6LG0 - chains E and F of the 6 polymer chains in the assembly; structure by X-ray diffraction, 3.00 A resolution.

== Chain E (and F) ==
Molecule: SbCGTa
Organism: Scutellaria baicalensis
Notes: chain F of this document is another copy of the same molecule, construct and numbering; everything in this record applies to it too
Amino-acid sequence (460 residues; row label = number of the first residue in the row; numbering starts at 0):
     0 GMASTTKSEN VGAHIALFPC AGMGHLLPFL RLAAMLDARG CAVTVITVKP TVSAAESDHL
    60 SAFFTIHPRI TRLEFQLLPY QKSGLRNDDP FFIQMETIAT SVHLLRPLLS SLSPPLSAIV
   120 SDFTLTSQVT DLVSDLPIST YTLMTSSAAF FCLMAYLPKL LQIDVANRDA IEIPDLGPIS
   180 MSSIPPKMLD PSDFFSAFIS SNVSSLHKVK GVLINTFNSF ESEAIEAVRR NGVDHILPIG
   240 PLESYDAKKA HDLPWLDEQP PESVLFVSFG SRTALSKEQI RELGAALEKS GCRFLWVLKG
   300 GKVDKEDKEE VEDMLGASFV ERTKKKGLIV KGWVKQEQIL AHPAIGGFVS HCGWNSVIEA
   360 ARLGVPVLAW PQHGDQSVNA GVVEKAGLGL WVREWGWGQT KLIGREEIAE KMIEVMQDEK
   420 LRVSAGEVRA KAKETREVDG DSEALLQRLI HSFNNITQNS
Disordered / not traced: 0-11, 455-459 (chain F: 0-8, 246-247, 455-459)
Small-molecule neighbours: UDP (uridine-5'-diphosphate): M22, G23, L26, R30, S267, G269, S270, R271, T272, V296, G331, W332, V333, Q335, E336, H350, G352, W353, N354, S355, E358
Reported in the primary citation:
  - catalytic residues: H24
  - mutagenesis - H24A: decreased catalytic activity

== Interface between chain E and chain F ==
Contacting residue pairs (17):
  S60(E) with H102(F)
  P67(E) with K81(F)
  R68(E) with K81(F), hydrogen bond (backbone-side chain)
  T70(E) with K81(F); G83(F)
  R71(E) with K81(F), hydrogen bond (backbone-backbone); S82(F), hydrogen bond (backbone-side chain); G83(F)
  Q75(E) with S126(F); S200(F); S204(F)
  P106(E) with P190(F)
  L107(E) with P190(F), hydrophobic
  S110(E) with D189(F), hydrogen bond; P190(F); S191(F), hydrogen bond (side chain-backbone)
  S112(E) with R85(F)
Interface residues without a listed pair, chain E (14 interface residues in all): T64, I69, L72, L111
Interface residues without a listed pair, chain F (15 interface residues in all): Q80, L160, Q161, S203

== Summary ==
Chain E and chain F form an interface of 14 and 15 residues respectively; the contacts include 5 hydrogen
bonds. Polar contacts include R68(E)-K81(F), R71(E)-S82(F) and S110(E)-D189(F). Ligands of chain E: UDP. The
paper reports the catalytic residue H24(E); H24A of chain E reduces catalytic activity.
Both chains are SbCGTa (Scutellaria baicalensis). Entry 6LG0 (Crystal structure of SbCGTa in complex with UDP)
was determined by X-ray diffraction, deposited together with 6LF6 and 6LG1.
